Entry 6RDE (electron microscopy, 2.90 A resolution); this record covers chains P and V of the 20 polymer chains in the assembly.

# Chain P
Name: Mitochondrial ATP synthase subunit OSCP
Organism: Polytomella sp. Pringsheim 198.80
UniProt: D8V7I1 (D8V7I1_9CHLO); residues 1-229 here = UniProt positions 1-229
Chain sequence (229 residues; row label = number of the first residue in the row):
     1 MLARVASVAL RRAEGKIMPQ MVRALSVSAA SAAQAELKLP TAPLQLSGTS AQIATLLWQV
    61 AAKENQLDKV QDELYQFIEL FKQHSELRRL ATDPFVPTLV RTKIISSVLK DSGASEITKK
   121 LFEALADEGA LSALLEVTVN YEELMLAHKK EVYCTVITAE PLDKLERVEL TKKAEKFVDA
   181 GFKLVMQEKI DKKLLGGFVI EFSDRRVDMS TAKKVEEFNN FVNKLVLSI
Unresolved in the structure: 1-36, 150-229

# Chain V
Name: ATP synthase subunit alpha
Organism: Polytomella sp. Pringsheim 198.80
UniProt: A0ZW40 (A0ZW40_9CHLO); residue numbers follow UniProt; this construct covers 1-562
Chain sequence (562 residues; numbered 1 to 562; the number before each row is that of its first residue):
     1 MRSPAAFVAR SGLFKASLGQ SNWAQKAEQM MASVTRTFAA DAKALDELRK PKFSSKYLIQ
    61 HVSQKLIPAV KEWEKSYQPP VIHLGRVLSV GDGIARVYGL KSVQAGELVC FDSGVKGMAL
   121 NLQADHVGVV VFGNDSVIHQ GDLVYRTGQI VNVPIGPGTL GRVTDGLGQP IDGKGPLTNV
   181 RSSLVEVKAP GIIARQSVRE PLFTGVKAVD ALVPIGRGQR ELIIGDRQTG KTAVAIDAII
   241 HQKNCNEQVP KAQRVYCVYV AVGQKRSTVA QLVKLFTQTG AMRYTIMVSA TASDAAPLQF
   301 LAPYSGCAMA EYFRDTGKHG LIIYDDLSKQ SVAYRQMSLL LRRPPGREAF PGDVFYLHSR
   361 LLERAAKLSK ELGGGSLTAF PVIETQAGDV SAYIATNVIS ITDGQIFLET ELFYKGIRPA
   421 LNVGLSVSRV GSAAQFPGMK QVAGTLKLEL AQYREVAAFA QFGSDLDAAT QYVLERGARL
   481 TEMLKQKQFA PIPIERQTVA VYAATKGFLD KVRVQDIVAA EEAVISQVNP AVFKILKANG
   541 KITPALDAHL KAELRKVKLP GA
Unresolved in the structure: 1-42
Construct notes: conflict R266 (Lys in A0ZW40)
Metal / ion sites: Mg2+: T232 (together with ATP)
Residues lining bound ligands:
  - ADP (adenosine-5'-diphosphate): V427, S428, R429
  - ATP (adenosine-5'-triphosphate): D226, R227, Q228, T229, G230, K231, T232, A233, E384, F413, R418, P419, Q486, K487, Q488

# Chain P / chain V interface
Contacting residue pairs (47; chain P residue first):
  L37(P) with W73(V)
  K38(P) with W73(V)
  L39(P) with W73(V), hydrophobic
  T49(P) with F53(V)
  Q52(P) with I59(V)
  I53(P) with L58(V), hydrophobic; I59(V)
  L56(P) with I59(V), hydrophobic; V62(V); S63(V)
  V60(P) with L66(V); V70(V), hydrophobic
  K63(P) with V70(V); E72(V); W73(V)
  E64(P) with V70(V); K71(V), hydrogen bond (side chain-backbone)
  F81(P) with L48(V), hydrophobic
  K82(P) with K43(V); L45(V)
  R88(P) with A44(V); E47(V)
  A91(P) with L48(V), hydrophobic
  T92(P) with E47(V); L48(V)
  E116(P) with A69(V)
  I117(P) with L66(V)
  K120(P) with K65(V)
  L121(P) with L66(V)
  A124(P) with H61(V); V62(V), hydrophobic
  D127(P) with H61(V), salt bridge; K65(V), salt bridge
  E128(P) with S54(V), hydrogen bond (backbone-side chain); L58(V); H61(V), salt bridge
  G129(P) with K52(V)
  A130(P) with F53(V), hydrophobic; L58(V), hydrophobic
  S132(P) with L48(V); P51(V); K52(V), hydrogen bond (side chain-backbone)
  A133(P) with P51(V), hydrophobic; F53(V), hydrophobic
  L135(P) with L45(V); L48(V)
  E136(P) with P51(V)
Interface residues without a listed pair, chain P (33 interface residues in all): S50, L57, I78, E123, L125
Interface residues without a listed pair, chain V (25 interface residues in all): R49, S55, I67, Y77

# In short
Chain P and chain V form an interface of 33 and 25 residues respectively, with 3 hydrogen bonds and 3 salt
bridges. Polar pairs include D127(P)-H61(V), D127(P)-K65(V) and E128(P)-H61(V). Chain V binds ATP and ADP.
Chain P is Mitochondrial ATP synthase subunit OSCP and chain V is ATP synthase subunit alpha, both from
Polytomella sp. Pringsheim 198.80; the structure, CryoEM structure of Polytomella F-ATP synthase, Primary
rotary state 2, focussed refinement of F1 head and ..., was determined by electron microscopy (same
publication as 6RD4, 6RD5, 6RD6, 6RD7, 6RD8, 6RD9 and 46 further entries).
